PDB entry 8CEO | electron microscopy, 3.60 A resolution | chains N and u of the 54 polymer chains in the assembly

== Chain N ==
Molecule: Nontemplate DNA
Sequence (209 nucleotides; each row starts with the number of its first residue; numbers below 1 keep their minus sign (DA-73 is residue -73)):
   -73 AGCACGCTGT GTATATAATA GCTATGGAAC GTTCGATTCA CCTCCGATGT GTGTTGTACA
   -13 TACATAAAAA TATCATAGCT CTTCTGCGCT GTGTTGGTCG TAGACAGCTC TAGCACCGCT
    47 TAAACGCACG TACGCGCTGT CCCCCGCGTT TTAACCGCCA AGGGGATTAC TCCCTAGTCT
   107 CCAGGCACGT GTCAGATATA TACATCGAT

== Chain u ==
Name: Histone H2B
Source organism: Saccharomyces cerevisiae
Sequence (125 residues; numbered -2 to 122; the number before each row is that of its first residue; numbers below 1 keep their minus sign (Pro-2 is residue -2)):
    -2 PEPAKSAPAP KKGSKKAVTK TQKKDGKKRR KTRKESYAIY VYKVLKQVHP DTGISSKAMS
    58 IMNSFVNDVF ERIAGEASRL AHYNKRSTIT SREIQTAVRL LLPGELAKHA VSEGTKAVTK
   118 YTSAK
Disordered / not traced: -2 to 25

== How chain N and chain u interact ==
Pairs across the interface - 24 pairs, chain N then chain u:
  DT9(N) with Ile51(u), phosphate contact; Ser52(u), phosphate contact; Ser53(u), hydrogen bond to the phosphate; Lys54(u), phosphate contact
  DC10(N) with Tyr39(u), sugar contact; Gly50(u), phosphate contact; Ile51(u), hydrogen bond to the phosphate
  DT11(N) with Tyr39(u), hydrogen bond to the phosphate; Lys43(u), salt bridge to the phosphate
  DG17(N) with Arg30(u), salt bridge to the phosphate
  DT18(N) with Arg30(u), salt bridge to the phosphate
  DT21(N) with Lys122(u), salt bridge to the phosphate
  DA28(N) with Ser84(u), hydrogen bond to the phosphate
  DG29(N) with Arg83(u), phosphate contact; Ser84(u), hydrogen bond to the phosphate; Thr85(u), hydrogen bond to the phosphate
  DA30(N) with Arg83(u), salt bridge to the phosphate
  DG91(N) with Arg26(u), base contact
  DA92(N) with Arg26(u), hydrogen bond to the base
  DT93(N) with Arg26(u), sugar contact; Arg27(u), sugar contact; Lys28(u), phosphate contact; Thr29(u), hydrogen bond to the phosphate
  DT94(N) with Arg27(u), salt bridge to the phosphate
Also at the interface, not in a pair above, chain u (17 interface residues in all): Lys82

== Summary ==
13 residues of chain N face 17 of chain u across their interface, with 8 hydrogen bonds and 6 salt bridges.
Polar pairs include DA92(N)-Arg26(u), DT9(N)-Ser53(u) and DC10(N)-Ile51(u).
Chain N is Nontemplate DNA and chain u is Histone H2B (Saccharomyces cerevisiae); the structure, Yeast RNA
polymerase II transcription pre-initiation complex with core Mediator and the +1 nucleosome, was determined by
electron microscopy (same publication as 8CEN).
